PDB entry 7S0S | electron microscopy, 3.05 A resolution | chains C and O of the 35 polymer chains in the assembly

Chain C:
Molecule: 23S rRNA
From: Mycolicibacterium smegmatis
Sequence (3120 nucleotides; row label = number of the first residue in the row):
     1 UAAGUGUUUAAGGGCGCAUGGUGGAUGCCUUGGCACUGGGAGCCGAUGAA
    51 GGACGUAGGAGGCUGCGAUAAGCCUCGGGGAGCUGUCAACCGAGCGUUGA
   101 UCCGAGGAUGUCCGAAUGGGGAAACCCGGCACGAGUGAUGUCGUGUCACC
   151 AGGCGCUGAAUAUAUAGGCGUCUGGGGGGAACGCGGGGAAGUGAAACAUC
   201 UCAGUACCCGUAGGAAGAGAAAACAAAAUGUGAUUCCGUGAGUAGUGGCG
   251 AGCGAAAGCGGAGGAUGGCUAAACCGUAUGCAUGUGAUACCGGGUAGGGG
   301 UUGUGUGUGCGGGGUUGUGGGACCUAUCUUUCCGGCUCUACCUGGCUGGA
   351 GGGCAGUGAGAAAAUGUUGUGGUUAGCGGAAAUGGCUUGGGAUGGCCUGC
   401 CGUAGACGGUGAGAGCCCGGUACGUGAAAACCCGACGUCUGUCUUGAUGG
   451 UGUUCCCGAGUAGCAGCGGGCCCGUGGAAUCUGCUGUGAAUCUGCCGGGA
   501 CCACCCGGUAAGCCUGAAUACUUCCCAGUGACCGAUAGCGGAUUAGUACC
   551 GUGAGGGAAUGGUGAAAAGUACCCCGGGAGGGGAGUGAAAGAGUACCUGA
   601 AACCGUGCGCUUACAAUCCGUCAGAGCCCUCGACGUGUCGUGGGGUGAUG
   651 GCGUGCCUUUUGAAGAAUGAGCCUGCGAGUCAGGGACAUGUCGCGAGGUU
   701 AACCCGGGUGGGGUAGCCGCAGCGAAAGCGAGUCUGAAUAGGGCGUAUCC
   751 ACACAAGAGUGUGUGGUGUAGUGGUGUGUUCUGGACCCGAAGCGGAGUGA
   801 UCUACCCAUGGCCAGGGUGAAGCGCGGGUAAGACCGCGUGGAGGCCCGAA
   851 CCCACUUAGGUUGAAGACUGAGGGGAUGAGCUGUGGGUAGGGGUGAAAGG
   901 CCAAUCAAACUCCGUGAUAGCUGGUUCUCCCCGAAAUGCAUUUAGGUGCA
   951 GCGUCGCAUGUUUCUUGCCGGAGGUAGAGCUACUGGAUGGCCGAUGGGCC
  1001 CCACAGGGUUACUGACGUCAGCCAAACUCCGAAUGCCGGUAAGUCCAAGA
  1051 GUGCGGCAGUGAGACGGCGGGGGAUAAGCUCCGUGCGUCGAGAGGGAAAC
  1101 AGCCCAGAUCGCCGGCUAAGGCCCCUAAGCGUGUGCUAAGUGGAAAAGGA
  1151 UGUGCAGUCGCGAAGACAACCAGGAGGUUGGCUUAGAAGCAGCCACCCUU
  1201 GAAAGAGUGCGUAAUAGCUCACUGGUCAAGUGAUUGUGCGCCGAUAAUGU
  1251 AGCGGGGCUCAAGCACACCGCCGAAGCCGCGGCAGCCAACGUGUUGGCUG
  1301 GGUAGGGGAGCGUCCUGCAUCCGGUGAAGCCGCCGAGUGAUCGAGUGGUG
  1351 GAGGGUGUGGGAGUGAGAAUGCAGGCAUGAGUAGCGAUUAGGCAAGUGAG
  1401 AACCUUGCCCGCCGAAAGACCAAGGGUUCCUGGGCCAGGCCAGUCCGCCC
  1451 AGGGUGAGUCGGGACCUAAGGCGAGGCCGACAGGCGUAGUCGAUGGACAA
  1501 CGGGUUGAUAUUCCCGUACCCGUGUAUGUGCGUCCAUGAUGAAUCAGCGG
  1551 UACUAACCAUCCAAAACCACCGUGACCGCACCUUUCGGGGUGUGGCGUUG
  1601 GUGGGGCUGCAUGGGACCUUCGUUGGUAGUAGUCAAGCGAUGGGGUGACG
  1651 CAGGAAGGUAGCCGUACCGGUCAGUGGUAAUACCGGGGUAAGCCUGUAGG
  1701 GAGUCAGAUAGGUAAAUCCGUCUGGCAUAUAUCCUGAGAGGUGAUGCAUA
  1751 GCCGAGUGAGGCGAAUUCGGUGAUCCUAUGCUGCCGAGAAAAGCCUCUAG
  1801 CGAGGACAUACACGGCCCGUACCCCAAACCAACACAGGUGGUCAGGUAGA
  1851 GAAUACUAAGGCGUACGAGUGAACUAUGGUUAAGGAACUCGGCAAAAUGC
  1901 CCCCGUAACUUCGGGAGAAGGGGGACCCACAUGGCGUGUAAGCCUUUACG
  1951 GCCCAAGCGUGAGUGGGUGGCACAAACCAGUGAGAAGCGACUGUUUACUA
  2001 AAAACACAGGUCCGUGCGAAGUCGCAAGACGAUGUAUACGGACUGACGCC
  2051 UGCCCGGUGCUGGAAGGUUAAGAGGACCCGUUAACUCCCUUUGGGGGUGA
  2101 AGCGGAGAAUUUAAGCCCCAGUAAACGGCGGUGGUAACUAUAAXCAUCCU
  2151 AAGGUAGCGAAAUUCCUUGUCGGGUAAGUUCCGACCUGCACGAAUGGCGU
  2201 AACGACUUCUCAACUGUCUCAACCAUAGACUCGGCGAAAUUGCACUACGA
  2251 GUAAAGAUGCUCGUUACGCGCGGCAGGACGAAAAGACCCCGGGACCUUCA
  2301 CUACAACUUGGUAUUGGUGCUCGAUACGGUUUGUGUAGGAUAGGUGGGAG
  2351 ACUGUGAAGCUCACACGCCAGUGUGGGUGGAGUCGUUGUUGAAAUACCAC
  2401 UCUGAUCGUAUUGGGCCUCUAACCUCGGACCGUAUAUCCGGUUCAGGGAC
  2451 AGUGCCUGGUGGGUAGUUUAACUGGGGCGGUUGCCUCCUAAAAUGUAACG
  2501 GAGGCGCCCAAAGGUUCCCUCAACCUGGACGGCAAUCAGGUGUUGAGUGU
  2551 AAGUGCACAAGGGAGCUUGACUGCGAGACGGACAUGUCGAGCAGGGACGA
  2601 AAGUCGGGACUAGUGAUCCGGCACCUCUGAGUGGAAGGGGUGUCGCUCAA
  2651 CGGAUAAAAGGUACCCCGGGGAUAACAGGCUGAUCUUCCCCAAGAGUCCA
  2701 UAUCGACGGGAUGGUUUGGCACCUCGAUGUCGGCUCGUCGCAUCCUGGGG
  2751 CUGGAGCAGGUCCCAAGGGUUGGGCUGUUCGCCCAUUAAAGCGGCACGCG
  2801 AGCUGGGUUUAGAACGUCGUGAGACAGUUCGGUCUCUAUCCGCCGCGCGC
  2851 GUCAGAAGCUUGAGGAAACCUGUCCCUAGUACGAGAGGACCGGGACGGAC
  2901 GAACCUCUGGUAUACCAGUUGUCCCACCAGGGGCACGGCUGGAUAGCCAC
  2951 GUUCGGACAGGAUAACCGCUGAAAGCAUCUAAGCGGGAAACCUCUUCCAA
  3001 GACCAGGCUUCUCACCCUCUAGGAGGGAUAAGGCCCCCCGCAGACCACGG
  3051 GAUUGAUAGACCAGACCUGGAAGCCUAGUAAUAGGUGCAGGGAACUGGCA
  3101 CUAACCGGCCGAAAACUUAC
Unresolved in the structure: 1
Modified positions: AI5 ((2S)-4-[2-[(2R,3S,4R,5R)-5-(6-aminopurin-9-yl)-3,4-bis(oxidanyl)oxolan-2-yl]ethyl-[2-[(2R,3R,4R,5R)-2-(4-azanyl-2-oxidanylidene-pyrimidin-1-yl)-5-[bis(oxidanyl)phosphanyloxymethyl]-4-oxidanyl-oxolan-3-yl]oxyethyl]amino]-2-azanyl-butanoic acid) at position 2144
Bound ions: Mg2+ site 1 near U7 (its only coordinating residue here); Mg2+ site 2: A10, G12, G13; Mg2+ site 3: C28, G1354; Mg2+ site 4: C43, G214; Mg2+ site 5 near U64 (its only coordinating residue here); Mg2+ site 6 near U69 (its only coordinating residue here); Mg2+ site 7 near U117 (its only coordinating residue here); Mg2+ site 8: A159, U163; Mg2+ site 9: G191, U2467; Mg2+ site 10 near G191 (its only coordinating residue here); Mg2+ site 11: A196, C197; Mg2+ site 12 near G217 (its only coordinating residue here); 232 more Mg2+ sites not listed

Chain O:
Name: 50S ribosomal protein L16
From: Mycolicibacterium smegmatis
Reference sequence: A0A0D6H8A3 (A0A0D6H8A3_MYCSM); residue numbers follow UniProt; this construct covers 1-136
Sequence (136 residues; numbered 1 to 136; the number before each row is that of its first residue):
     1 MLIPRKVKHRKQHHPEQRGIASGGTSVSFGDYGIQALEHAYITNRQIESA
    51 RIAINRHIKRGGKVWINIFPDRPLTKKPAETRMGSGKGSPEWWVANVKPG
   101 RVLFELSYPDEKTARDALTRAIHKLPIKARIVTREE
Bound ions: Mg2+ site 1 near Glu16 (its only coordinating residue here); Mg2+ site 2: Ser22, Gly23; Mg2+ site 3 near Ile122 (its only coordinating residue here)

Interface between chain C and chain O:
Contacting residue pairs (93; chain C residue first):
  A976(C) - Arg18(O)  hydrogen bond to the phosphate
  G977(C) - Arg18(O)  salt bridge to the phosphate
  A978(C) - Ser22(O)  hydrogen bond to the phosphate
  U984(C) - Lys8(O)  hydrogen bond to the sugar
  G985(C) - Lys6(O)  hydrogen bond to the phosphate
  G986(C) - Pro4(O)  phosphate contact
  G986(C) - Lys6(O)  salt bridge to the phosphate
  G986(C) - Asp71(O)  sugar contact
  A987(C) - Pro4(O)  phosphate contact
  A987(C) - Arg5(O)  salt bridge to the phosphate
  A987(C) - Phe69(O)  phosphate contact
  U988(C) - Phe29(O)  base contact
  G989(C) - Lys63(O)  hydrogen bond to the phosphate
  G989(C) - Trp65(O)  hydrogen bond to the sugar
  G990(C) - Lys63(O)  salt bridge to the phosphate
  A1020(C) - Phe29(O)  base contact
  C1022(C) - Gly23(O)  phosphate contact
  C1022(C) - Gly24(O)  hydrogen bond to the phosphate
  C1022(C) - Arg101(O)  hydrogen bond to the phosphate
  C1023(C) - Arg101(O)  salt bridge to the phosphate
  A1024(C) - Arg72(O)  sugar contact
  A1025(C) - Lys11(O)  hydrogen bond to the base
  A1025(C) - Gln12(O)  base contact
  A1025(C) - His13(O)  stacking on the base
  A1026(C) - His9(O)  stacking on the base
  A1026(C) - Lys11(O)  hydrogen bond to the base
  A1026(C) - Gln12(O)  base contact
  C1027(C) - Lys8(O)  salt bridge to the phosphate
  C1027(C) - His9(O)  salt bridge to the phosphate
  G1070(C) - Glu16(O)  phosphate contact
  G1071(C) - His13(O)  hydrogen bond to the phosphate
  G1072(C) - His13(O)  phosphate contact
  G1072(C) - Lys87(O)  salt bridge to the phosphate
  G1073(C) - Lys77(O)  sugar contact
  G1073(C) - Met83(O)  sugar contact
  G1073(C) - Lys87(O)  salt bridge to the phosphate
  G1073(C) - Gly88(O)  hydrogen bond to the phosphate
  A1074(C) - Thr75(O)  sugar contact
  A1074(C) - Lys76(O)  phosphate contact
  A1074(C) - Lys77(O)  hydrogen bond to the phosphate
  U1075(C) - His14(O)  salt bridge to the phosphate
  U1075(C) - Gln17(O)  hydrogen bond to the base
  U1075(C) - Tyr41(O)  base contact
  U1075(C) - Leu74(O)  phosphate contact
  U1075(C) - Trp92(O)  phosphate contact
  A1076(C) - Met83(O)  base contact
  A1077(C) - Met83(O)  base contact
  A1147(C) - Lys128(O)  salt bridge to the phosphate
  G1148(C) - His123(O)  sugar contact
  G1148(C) - Lys128(O)  salt bridge to the phosphate
  C1194(C) - Arg60(O)  salt bridge to the phosphate
  G2474(C) - Met83(O)  base contact
  G2474(C) - Gly84(O)  base contact
  G2475(C) - Arg82(O)  salt bridge to the phosphate
  G2476(C) - Arg82(O)  base contact
  U2489(C) - His13(O)  sugar contact
  C2499(C) - Gly84(O)  sugar contact
  C2499(C) - Ser85(O)  hydrogen bond to the sugar
  C2499(C) - Gly86(O)  hydrogen bond to the phosphate
  G2500(C) - Gly84(O)  phosphate contact
  G2500(C) - Ser85(O)  phosphate contact
  G2500(C) - Gly86(O)  hydrogen bond to the phosphate
  G2500(C) - Lys87(O)  hydrogen bond to the phosphate
  G2501(C) - Lys11(O)  sugar contact
  G2501(C) - Gly86(O)  phosphate contact
  G2501(C) - Lys87(O)  hydrogen bond to the phosphate
  A2502(C) - Arg10(O)  salt bridge to the phosphate
  C2690(C) - His123(O)  sugar contact
  C2691(C) - Arg120(O)  sugar contact
  C2691(C) - His123(O)  sugar contact
  C2691(C) - Lys124(O)  hydrogen bond to the base
  A2692(C) - Arg120(O)  sugar contact
  A2693(C) - Arg56(O)  sugar contact
  A2693(C) - Arg120(O)  salt bridge to the phosphate
  C2707(C) - Ser49(O)  base contact
  C2707(C) - Lys124(O)  base contact
  G2708(C) - Arg45(O)  salt bridge to the phosphate
  G2708(C) - Gln46(O)  phosphate contact
  G2708(C) - Ser49(O)  hydrogen bond to the sugar
  G2708(C) - His123(O)  hydrogen bond to the base
  G2708(C) - Lys124(O)  hydrogen bond to the sugar
  G2709(C) - Gln46(O)  hydrogen bond to the phosphate
  G2709(C) - Lys124(O)  sugar contact
  G2709(C) - Leu125(O)  sugar contact
  G2709(C) - Pro126(O)  phosphate contact
  G2710(C) - Pro126(O)  phosphate contact
  U2717(C) - Glu80(O)  hydrogen bond to the sugar
  G2718(C) - Glu80(O)  sugar contact
  G2719(C) - Thr81(O)  sugar contact
  G2719(C) - Arg82(O)  salt bridge to the phosphate
  G2719(C) - Met83(O)  phosphate contact
  C2720(C) - Arg82(O)  salt bridge to the phosphate
  C2720(C) - Met83(O)  hydrogen bond to the phosphate
Also at the interface, not in a pair above, chain C (53 interface residues in all): G979, G1021, G1149, C1193, A2706
Also at the interface, not in a pair above, chain O (54 interface residues in all): Ile3, Pro15, Ser28, Ile66, Ile127

Overview:
The interface between chain C and chain O involves 53 residues on one side and 54 on the other, with 26
hydrogen bonds, 19 salt bridges and 2 aromatic stacking contacts. Among the polar pairs are A1025(C)-Lys11(O),
A1026(C)-Lys11(O) and U1075(C)-Gln17(O).
Here chain C is 23S rRNA and chain O is 50S ribosomal protein L16, both from Mycolicibacterium smegmatis.
Entry 7S0S (M. tuberculosis ribosomal RNA methyltransferase TlyA bound to M. smegmatis 50S ribosomal subunit)
was determined by electron microscopy.
